Entry 3CC2 (X-ray diffraction, 2.40 A resolution); this record covers chains C and 0 of the 31 polymer chains in the assembly.

== Chain C ==
Name: 50S ribosomal protein L4P
Organism: Haloarcula marismortui
Reference sequence: P12735 (RL4_HALMA); numbering as in UniProt (aligned over 1-246)
Sequence (246 residues; each row starts with the number of its first residue):
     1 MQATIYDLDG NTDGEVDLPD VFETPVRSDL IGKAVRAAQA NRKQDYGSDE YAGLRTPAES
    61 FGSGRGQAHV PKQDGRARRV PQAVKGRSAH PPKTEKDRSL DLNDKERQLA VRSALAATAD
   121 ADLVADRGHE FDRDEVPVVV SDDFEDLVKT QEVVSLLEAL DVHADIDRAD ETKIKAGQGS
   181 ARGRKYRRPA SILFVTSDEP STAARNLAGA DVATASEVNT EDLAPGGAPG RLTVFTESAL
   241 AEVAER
Bound ions: Na+ site 1: Asp45, Thr94, Lys96; Na+ site 2: Arg55 (shared with G464(0), G475(0) of chain 0)

== Chain 0 ==
Molecule: 23S ribosomal RNA
Organism: Haloarcula marismortui
Sequence (2923 nucleotides; numbered 1 to 2923; the number before each row is that of its first residue):
     1 GUUGGCUACU AUGCCAGCUG GUGGAUUGCU CGGCUCAGGC GCUGAUGAAG GACGUGCCAA
    61 GCUGCGAUAA GCUGUGGGGA GCCGCACGGA GGCGAAGAAC CACAGAUUUC CGAAUGAGAA
   121 UCUCUCUAAC AAUUGCUUCG CGCAAUGAGG AACCCCGAGA ACUGAAACAU CUCAGUAUCG
   181 GGAGGAACAG AAAACGCAAC GUGAUGUCGU UAGUAACCGC GAGUGAACGC GAUACAGCCC
   241 AAACCGAAGC CCUCACGGGC AAUGUGGUGU CAGGGCUACC UCUCAUCAGC CGACCGUCUU
   301 CACGAAGUCU CUUGGAAUAG AGCGUGAUAC AGGGUGACAA CCCCGUACUG AAGACCAGUA
   361 CGCUGUGCGG UAGUGCCAGA GUAGCGGGGG UUGGAUAUCC CUCGCGAAUA ACGCAGGCAU
   421 CGACUGCGAA GGCUAAACAC AACCUGAGAC CGAUAGUGAA CAAGUAGUGU GAACGAACGC
   481 UGCAAAGUAC CCUCAGAAGG GAGGCGAAAU AGAGCAUGAA AUCAGUUGGC GAUCGAGCGA
   541 CAGGGCAUAC AAGGUCCCUU GACGAAUGAC CGAGACGCGA GUCUCCAGUA AGACUCACGG
   601 GAAGCCGAUG UUCUGUCGUA CGUUUUGAAA AACGAGCCAG GGAGUGUGUC UGUAUGGCAA
   661 GUCUAACCGG AGUAUCCGGG GAGGCACAGG GAAACCGACA UGGCCGCAGG GCUUUGCCCG
   721 AGGGCCGCCG UCUUCAAGGG CGGGGAGCCA UGUGGACACG ACCCGAAUCC GGACGAUCUA
   781 CGCAUGGACA AGAUGAAGCG UGCCGAAAGG CACGUGGAAG UCUGUUAGAG UUGGUGUCCU
   841 ACAAUACCCU CUCGUGAUCU AUGUGUAGGG GUGAAAGGCC CAUCGAGUCC GGCAACAGCU
   901 GGUUCCAAUC GAAACAUGUC GAAGCAUGAC CUCCGCCGAG GUAGUCUGUG AGGUAGAGCG
   961 ACCGAUUGGU GUGUCCGCCU CCGAGAGGAG UCGGCACACC UGUCAAACUC CAAACUUACA
  1021 GACGCUGUUU GACGCGGGGA UUCCGGUGCG CGGGGUAAGC CUGUGUACCA GGAGGGGAAC
  1081 AACCCAGAGA UAGGUUAAGG UCCCCAAGUG UGGAUUAAGU GUAAUCCUCU GAAGGUGGUC
  1141 UCGAGCCCUA GACAGCCGGG AGGUGAGCUU AGAAGCAGCU ACCCUCUAAG AAAAGCGUAA
  1201 CAGCUUACCG GCCGAGGUUU GAGGCGCCCA AAAUGAUCGG GACUCAAAUC CACCACCGAG
  1261 ACCUGUCCGU ACCACUCAUA CUGGUAAUCG AGUAGAUUGG CGCUCUAAUU GGAUGGAAGC
  1321 AGGGGCGAGA GCUCCUGUGG ACCGAUUAGU GACGAAAAUC CUGGCCAUAG UAGCAGCGAU
  1381 AGUCGGGUGA GAACCCCGAC GGCCUAAUGG AUAAGGGUUC CUCAGCACUG CUGAUCAGCU
  1441 GAGGGUUAGC CGGUCCUAAG UCUCACCGCA ACUCGACUGA GACGAAAUGG GAAACAGGUU
  1501 AAUAUUCCUG UGCCAUCAUG CAGUGAAAGU UGACGCCCUG GGGUCGAUCA CGCCGGGCAU
  1561 UCGCCCGGUC GAACCGUCCA ACUCCGUGGA AGCCGUAAUG GCAGGAAGCG GACGAACGGC
  1621 GGCAUAGGGA AACGUGAUUC AACCUGGGGC CCAUGAAAAG ACGAGCAUGA UGUCCGUACC
  1681 GAGAACCGAC ACAGGUGUCC AUGGCGGCGA AAGCCAAGGC CUGUCGGGAG CAACCAACGU
  1741 UAGGGAAUUC GGCAAGUUAG UCCCGUACCU UCGGAAGAAG GGAUGCCUGC UCCGGAACGG
  1801 AGCAGGUCGC AGUGACUCGG AAGCUCGGAC UGUCUAGUAA CAACAUAGGU GACCGCAAAU
  1861 CCGCAAGGAC UCGUACGGUC ACUGAAUCCU GCCCAGUGCA GGUAUCUGAA CACCUCGUAC
  1921 AAGAGGACGA AGGACCUGUC AACGGCGGGG GUAACUAUGA CCCUCUUAAG GUAGCGUAGU
  1981 ACCUUGCCGC AUCAGUAGCG GCUUGCAUGA AUGGAUUAAC CAGAGCUUCA CUGUCCCAAC
  2041 GUUGGGCCCG GUGAACUGUA CAUUCCAGUG CGGAGUCUGG AGACACCCAG GGGGAAGCGA
  2101 AGACCCUAUG GAGCUUUACU GCAGGCUGUC GCUGAGACGU GGUCGCCGAU GUGCAGCAUA
  2161 GGUAGGAGUC GUUACAGAGG UACCCGCGCU AGCGGGCCAC CCAGACAACA GUGAAAUACU
  2221 ACCCGUCGGU GACUGCGACU CUCACUCCGG GAGGAGGACA CCGAUAGCCG GGCAGUUUGA
  2281 CUGGGGCGGU ACGCGCUCGA AAAGAUAUCG AGCGCGCCCU AUGGUCAUCU CAGCCGGGAC
  2341 AGAGACCCGG CGAAGAGUGC AAGAGCAAAA GAUGACUUGA CAGUGUUCUU CCCAACGAGG
  2401 AACGCUGACG CGAAAGCGUG GUCUAGCGAA CCAAUUAGCC UGCUUGAUGC GGGCAAUUGA
  2461 UGACAGAAAA GCUACCCUAG GGAUAACAGA GUCGUCACUC GCAAGAGCAC AUAUCGACCG
  2521 AGUGGCUUGC UACCUCGAUG UCGGUUCCCU CCAUCCUGCC CGUGCAGAAG CGGGCAAGGG
  2581 UGAGGUUGUU CGCCUAUUAA AGGAGGUCGU GAGCUGGGUU UAGACCGUCG UGAGACAGGU
  2641 CGGCUGCUAU CUACUGGGUG UGUAAUGGUG UCUGACAAGA ACGACCGUAU AGUACGAGAG
  2701 GAACUACGGU UGGUGGCCAC UGGUGUACCG GUUGUUCGAG AGAGCACGUG CCGGGUAGCC
  2761 ACGCCACACG GGGUAAGAGC UGAACGCAUC UAAGCUCGAA ACCCACUUGG AAAAGAGACA
  2821 CCGCCGAGGU CCCGCGUACA AGACGCGGUC GAUAGACUCG GGGUGUGCGC GUCGAGGUAA
  2881 CGAGACGUUA AGCCCACGAG CACUAACAGA CCAAAGCCAU CAU
Disordered / not traced: 1-9, 126-127, 715, 971-998, 1560, 1952-1963, 2137-2236, 2339-2343, 2665-2666, 2915-2923
Modified / non-standard residues: 1MA (6-hydro-1-methyladenosine-5'-monophosphate) at position 628, OMU (o2'-methyluridine 5'-monophosphate) at position 2587, OMG (o2'-methylguanosine-5'-monophosphate) at position 2588, UR3 (3-methyluridine-5'-monophoshate) at position 2619, PSU (pseudouridine-5'-monophosphate) at position 2621
Bound ions: Mg2+ site 1 near G28 (its only coordinating residue here); Na+ site 1: C40, G41, A442, C443; Na+ site 2: G56, A59, G61; Na+ site 3: G66, U107, U108; Mg2+ site 2 near U115 (its only coordinating residue here); Na+ site 4: C130, U146; Na+ site 5: C141, G142; Mg2+ site 3: C162, U2276; K+ site 1: C162, U163, U172; Mg2+ site 4: A165, A167, C168; Na+ site 6: A165, A166, A167; Mg2+ site 5: A166, G219; 67 more Na+ sites not listed; 91 more Mg2+ sites not listed; 1 more K+ sites not listed

== Interface between chain C and chain 0 ==
Residue-residue contacts - 220 pairs, chain C then chain 0:
  Arg27(C) - G656(0)  phosphate contact
  Arg27(C) - G657(0)  salt bridge to the phosphate
  Leu30(C) - G656(0)  sugar contact
  Lys33(C) - A750(0)  sugar contact
  Arg36(C) - A1348(0)  hydrogen bond to the sugar
  Arg36(C) - G1349(0)  salt bridge to the phosphate
  Ala38(C) - U675(0)  hydrogen bond to the sugar
  Ala38(C) - C676(0)  phosphate contact
  Gln39(C) - A1307(0)  hydrogen bond to the sugar
  Asn41(C) - U675(0)  sugar contact
  Asn41(C) - C676(0)  hydrogen bond to the phosphate
  Arg42(C) - U675(0)  hydrogen bond to the sugar
  Lys43(C) - A449(0)  base contact
  Lys43(C) - U1306(0)  sugar contact
  Gln44(C) - A447(0)  hydrogen bond to the sugar
  Gln44(C) - G448(0)  hydrogen bond to the sugar
  Gln44(C) - A449(0)  hydrogen bond to the phosphate
  Gln44(C) - A674(0)  hydrogen bond to the base
  Asp45(C) - U35(0)  hydrogen bond to the sugar
  Asp45(C) - C36(0)  sugar contact
  Tyr46(C) - U35(0)  sugar contact
  Tyr46(C) - C450(0)  sugar contact
  Tyr46(C) - G1351(0)  sugar contact
  Tyr46(C) - A1352(0)  hydrogen bond to the phosphate
  Gly47(C) - C34(0)  hydrogen bond to the sugar
  Gly47(C) - U35(0)  sugar contact
  Ser48(C) - C34(0)  sugar contact
  Ser48(C) - U457(0)  phosphate contact
  Ser48(C) - A1352(0)  base contact
  Asp49(C) - C34(0)  phosphate contact
  Asp49(C) - U35(0)  phosphate contact
  Asp49(C) - U457(0)  hydrogen bond to the phosphate
  Tyr51(C) - G458(0)  phosphate contact
  Ala52(C) - U457(0)  phosphate contact
  Ala52(C) - G458(0)  phosphate contact
  Gly53(C) - G458(0)  hydrogen bond to the phosphate
  Leu54(C) - A894(0)  base contact
  Arg55(C) - U457(0)  hydrogen bond to the phosphate
  Arg55(C) - G458(0)  salt bridge to the phosphate
  Thr56(C) - G475(0)  hydrogen bond to the phosphate
  Pro57(C) - C474(0)  phosphate contact
  Pro57(C) - G475(0)  phosphate contact
  Pro57(C) - C890(0)  phosphate contact
  Pro57(C) - G891(0)  phosphate contact
  Ser60(C) - G765(0)  phosphate contact
  Ser60(C) - A766(0)  hydrogen bond to the phosphate
  Gly62(C) - A766(0)  phosphate contact
  Ser63(C) - U1359(0)  base contact
  Ser63(C) - A2101(0)  sugar contact
  Ser63(C) - A2479(0)  phosphate contact
  Gly64(C) - A2100(0)  sugar contact
  Gly64(C) - A2101(0)  hydrogen bond to the phosphate
  Arg65(C) - A2101(0)  phosphate contact
  Gly66(C) - U1359(0)  base contact
  Gly66(C) - A2100(0)  phosphate contact
  Gly66(C) - A2101(0)  hydrogen bond to the phosphate
  Gln67(C) - U1359(0)  hydrogen bond to the base
  Ala68(C) - U1359(0)  base contact
  Ala68(C) - C1360(0)  phosphate contact
  Ala68(C) - C1361(0)  phosphate contact
  His69(C) - G765(0)  hydrogen bond to the sugar
  His69(C) - A766(0)  sugar contact
  His69(C) - U1359(0)  hydrogen bond to the base
  His69(C) - A2479(0)  phosphate contact
  Val70(C) - C1360(0)  sugar contact
  Val70(C) - C1361(0)  sugar contact
  Pro71(C) - G765(0)  phosphate contact
  Gln73(C) - C474(0)  hydrogen bond to the sugar
  Gln73(C) - G475(0)  phosphate contact
  Asp74(C) - C474(0)  hydrogen bond to the sugar
  Asp74(C) - G475(0)  sugar contact
  Arg76(C) - A476(0)  sugar contact
  Arg76(C) - U1362(0)  hydrogen bond to the phosphate
  Arg76(C) - G1363(0)  salt bridge to the phosphate
  Ala77(C) - C1361(0)  phosphate contact
  Ala77(C) - U1362(0)  hydrogen bond to the phosphate
  Arg78(C) - A476(0)  salt bridge to the phosphate
  Val80(C) - C764(0)  phosphate contact
  Val80(C) - G765(0)  phosphate contact
  Pro81(C) - G642(0)  sugar contact
  Pro81(C) - C763(0)  sugar contact
  Pro81(C) - C764(0)  sugar contact
  Gln82(C) - G641(0)  hydrogen bond to the base
  Gln82(C) - G642(0)  sugar contact
  Gln82(C) - C764(0)  hydrogen bond to the sugar
  Gln82(C) - A1358(0)  base contact
  Gln82(C) - C1360(0)  hydrogen bond to the sugar
  Gln82(C) - C1361(0)  sugar contact
  Ala83(C) - C1361(0)  sugar contact
  Val84(C) - U454(0)  base contact
  Val84(C) - A455(0)  phosphate contact
  Val84(C) - G640(0)  base contact
  Val84(C) - C1361(0)  hydrogen bond to the sugar
  Val84(C) - U1362(0)  sugar contact
  Lys85(C) - A455(0)  hydrogen bond to the phosphate
  Lys85(C) - G458(0)  hydrogen bond to the phosphate
  Lys85(C) - A459(0)  salt bridge to the phosphate
  Lys85(C) - A477(0)  salt bridge to the phosphate
  Arg87(C) - C763(0)  phosphate contact
  Arg87(C) - C764(0)  salt bridge to the phosphate
  Arg87(C) - A894(0)  hydrogen bond to the base
  Ser88(C) - A1352(0)  hydrogen bond to the base
  Ala89(C) - A643(0)  sugar contact
  His90(C) - A643(0)  phosphate contact
  His90(C) - G644(0)  phosphate contact
  His90(C) - U645(0)  sugar contact
  His90(C) - C762(0)  hydrogen bond to the sugar
  His90(C) - C763(0)  salt bridge to the phosphate
  His90(C) - A1352(0)  sugar contact
  Pro91(C) - A1352(0)  sugar contact
  Pro92(C) - A1352(0)  base contact
  Lys93(C) - U645(0)  hydrogen bond to the base
  Lys93(C) - G646(0)  hydrogen bond to the sugar
  Thr94(C) - U35(0)  hydrogen bond to the phosphate
  Glu95(C) - G646(0)  sugar contact
  Glu95(C) - U647(0)  sugar contact
  Lys96(C) - G646(0)  salt bridge to the phosphate
  Lys96(C) - U647(0)  phosphate contact
  Lys96(C) - G1351(0)  salt bridge to the phosphate
  Asp97(C) - U647(0)  hydrogen bond to the phosphate
  Leu100(C) - U751(0)  phosphate contact
  Leu100(C) - G752(0)  phosphate contact
  Asp101(C) - A750(0)  hydrogen bond to the sugar
  Asp101(C) - U751(0)  hydrogen bond to the phosphate
  Leu102(C) - U664(0)  phosphate contact
  Asn103(C) - G656(0)  base contact
  Asn103(C) - G657(0)  base contact
  Asn103(C) - C663(0)  phosphate contact
  Asn103(C) - U664(0)  phosphate contact
  Asn103(C) - C749(0)  hydrogen bond to the sugar
  Asn103(C) - A750(0)  sugar contact
  Asp104(C) - U664(0)  hydrogen bond to the phosphate
  Lys105(C) - G657(0)  sugar contact
  Lys105(C) - C658(0)  hydrogen bond to the sugar
  Lys105(C) - U662(0)  salt bridge to the phosphate
  Lys105(C) - C663(0)  salt bridge to the phosphate
  Glu106(C) - G656(0)  hydrogen bond to the sugar
  Glu106(C) - G657(0)  sugar contact
  Arg107(C) - C677(0)  salt bridge to the phosphate
  Arg107(C) - G678(0)  salt bridge to the phosphate
  Gln108(C) - G678(0)  hydrogen bond to the phosphate
  Arg127(C) - A1308(0)  hydrogen bond to the phosphate
  Arg127(C) - U1309(0)  salt bridge to the phosphate
  Gly128(C) - U1310(0)  phosphate contact
  Val148(C) - U328(0)  sugar contact
  Lys149(C) - A327(0)  salt bridge to the phosphate
  Lys149(C) - U328(0)  salt bridge to the phosphate
  Thr150(C) - A327(0)  sugar contact
  Thr150(C) - U328(0)  hydrogen bond to the phosphate
  Gln151(C) - G326(0)  phosphate contact
  Gln151(C) - A327(0)  hydrogen bond to the base
  Arg168(C) - U1309(0)  salt bridge to the phosphate
  Arg168(C) - U1310(0)  salt bridge to the phosphate
  Asp170(C) - C330(0)  base contact
  Lys173(C) - U1310(0)  hydrogen bond to the base
  Lys173(C) - G1311(0)  base contact
  Lys173(C) - G1344(0)  hydrogen bond to the base
  Lys173(C) - A1345(0)  base contact
  Ile174(C) - C338(0)  sugar contact
  Ile174(C) - C1342(0)  hydrogen bond to the base
  Ile174(C) - C1343(0)  hydrogen bond to the base
  Lys175(C) - U1306(0)  salt bridge to the phosphate
  Lys175(C) - A1307(0)  salt bridge to the phosphate
  Lys175(C) - C1343(0)  phosphate contact
  Ala176(C) - C1343(0)  phosphate contact
  Ala176(C) - G1344(0)  phosphate contact
  Gly177(C) - C1305(0)  phosphate contact
  Gly177(C) - C1343(0)  hydrogen bond to the phosphate
  Gln178(C) - C29(0)  phosphate contact
  Gln178(C) - G452(0)  hydrogen bond to the sugar
  Gln178(C) - C1305(0)  hydrogen bond to the phosphate
  Gly179(C) - C1305(0)  phosphate contact
  Gly179(C) - U1306(0)  phosphate contact
  Ala181(C) - U30(0)  phosphate contact
  Ala181(C) - G452(0)  base contact
  Arg182(C) - C450(0)  salt bridge to the phosphate
  Arg182(C) - C451(0)  salt bridge to the phosphate
  Arg182(C) - G452(0)  hydrogen bond to the base
  Arg184(C) - G448(0)  hydrogen bond to the sugar
  Arg184(C) - A449(0)  phosphate contact
  Arg184(C) - C450(0)  salt bridge to the phosphate
  Arg184(C) - C1305(0)  hydrogen bond to the phosphate
  Arg184(C) - U1306(0)  salt bridge to the phosphate
  Lys185(C) - G333(0)  phosphate contact
  Tyr186(C) - G332(0)  phosphate contact
  Tyr186(C) - G333(0)  phosphate contact
  Tyr186(C) - A339(0)  hydrogen bond to the phosphate
  Arg187(C) - A1308(0)  salt bridge to the phosphate
  Arg187(C) - U1309(0)  salt bridge to the phosphate
  Arg187(C) - U1310(0)  base contact
  Arg188(C) - C330(0)  base contact
  Pro189(C) - U1309(0)  phosphate contact
  Ala190(C) - U1309(0)  hydrogen bond to the phosphate
  Pro200(C) - G672(0)  base contact
  Thr202(C) - U328(0)  sugar contact
  Arg205(C) - U328(0)  phosphate contact
  Arg205(C) - A329(0)  salt bridge to the phosphate
  Arg205(C) - A347(0)  hydrogen bond to the sugar
  Asn206(C) - G326(0)  base contact
  Asn206(C) - A327(0)  hydrogen bond to the base
  Asn206(C) - A329(0)  phosphate contact
  Asn206(C) - C330(0)  hydrogen bond to the base
  Ala213(C) - G672(0)  base contact
  Thr214(C) - G672(0)  hydrogen bond to the base
  Ser216(C) - C677(0)  hydrogen bond to the sugar
  Glu217(C) - G670(0)  hydrogen bond to the base
  Glu217(C) - A671(0)  hydrogen bond to the sugar
  Glu217(C) - G672(0)  base contact
  Glu217(C) - C676(0)  base contact
  Glu217(C) - C677(0)  sugar contact
  Val218(C) - G672(0)  hydrogen bond to the base
  Asn219(C) - G672(0)  base contact
  Asn219(C) - C676(0)  hydrogen bond to the sugar
  Asp222(C) - G672(0)  hydrogen bond to the base
  Pro225(C) - A1308(0)  sugar contact
  Gly226(C) - A1307(0)  sugar contact
  Gly226(C) - A1308(0)  sugar contact
  Ala228(C) - A1308(0)  sugar contact
  Arg246(C) - C677(0)  hydrogen bond to the phosphate
  Arg246(C) - G678(0)  salt bridge to the phosphate
Also at the interface, not in a pair above, chain C (121 interface residues in all): Asp29, Ala37, Ala40, Phe61, Lys72, Gly75, Arg79, Ser99, Leu109, Val111, Val154, Thr172, Gly183, Ala203, Leu207, Ala208, Val212, Glu221
Also at the interface, not in a pair above, chain 0 (95 interface residues in all): C348, G456, G467, G680, G760, A761, A767

== In short ==
121 residues of chain C and 95 residues of chain 0 are in contact, with 72 hydrogen bonds and 30 salt bridges.
Polar pairs include Gln44(C)-A674(0), Gln67(C)-U1359(0) and His69(C)-U1359(0). The Na+ site 1 is built by
Asp45(C), Thr94(C) and Lys96(C).
Here chain C is 50S ribosomal protein L4P and chain 0 is 23S ribosomal RNA, both from Haloarcula marismortui.
Entry 3CC2 (The Refined Crystal Structure of the Haloarcula Marismortui Large Ribosomal Subunit at 2.4
Angstrom Resolution with ...) was determined by X-ray diffraction, deposited together with 3CC4, 3CC7, 3CCE,
3CCJ, 3CCL, 3CCM and 6 further entries.
